Entry 8X8I (X-ray diffraction, 2.54 A resolution); this record covers chains A and C of the 4 polymer chains in the assembly.

# Chain A (and C)
Protein: Malonyl-[acyl-carrier protein] O-methyltransferase
Source organism: Acinetobacter baumannii
Notes: chain C of this document is another copy of the same molecule, construct and numbering; everything in this record applies to it too
UniProtKB: A0A1E3M3A7 (A0A1E3M3A7_ACIBA); residues 1-249 here = UniProt positions 1-249
Amino-acid sequence (249 residues; row label = number of the first residue in the row):
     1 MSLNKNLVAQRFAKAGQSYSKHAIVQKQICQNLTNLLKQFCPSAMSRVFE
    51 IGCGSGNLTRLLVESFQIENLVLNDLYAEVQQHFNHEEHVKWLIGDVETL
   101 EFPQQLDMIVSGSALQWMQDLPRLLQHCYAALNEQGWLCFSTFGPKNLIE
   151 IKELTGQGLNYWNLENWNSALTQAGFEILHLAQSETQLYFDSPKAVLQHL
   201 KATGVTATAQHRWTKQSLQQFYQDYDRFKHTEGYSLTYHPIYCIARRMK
Unresolved in the structure: 1, 207-212, 249 (chain C: 1-2, 86-89, 206-214, 249)
Small-molecule neighbours: S-adenosylmethionine (SAM): Gln26, Cys30, Glu50, Gly52, Cys53, Gly54, Ser55, Gly56, Asn57, Asn74, Asp75, Leu76, Tyr77, Gly95, Asp96, Val97, Gly112, Ser113, Ala114, Trp117, Met118
Reported in the primary citation:
  - binding site for S-adenosylmethionine: Glu50, Gly52, Cys53, Leu58, Asp75, Leu76, Asp96, Trp117
  - contacts within the chain: Glu50-Thr59 (hydrogen bond), Ser55-Arg60 (hydrogen bond), Gly56-Arg60 (hydrogen bond)
  - mutagenesis - Y19A, Q26A/Q116A, E50A, R60A, D75A, W117A, K194A/K201A/R212A/K215A: abolished catalytic activity
  - self-association interface (contacts with another copy of this molecule): Val8 to Ser20
  - mutagenesis - Y19A, R60A, K194A/K201A/R212A/K215A: abolished growth
  - mutagenesis - Q26A, K27A, Q116A, K194A, K194A/K201A/R212A, K201A, K201A/R212A, R212A, K215A: unchanged growth
  - binding site for S-adenosylmethionine: Gln26 (proposed by the authors, not directly observed)

# How chain A and chain C interact
Contacting residue pairs (18):
  Arg47(A) - Glu101(C)  salt bridge
  Val72(A) - Glu101(C)
  His86(A) - Thr99(C)
  Lys91(A) - Glu98(C)  hydrogen bond (side chain-backbone)
  Lys91(A) - Thr99(C)
  Lys91(A) - Leu100(C)
  Lys91(A) - Glu101(C)
  Lys91(A) - His127(C)
  Trp92(A) - Thr99(C)  hydrogen bond (backbone-backbone)
  Trp92(A) - Leu100(C)
  Trp92(A) - Glu101(C)  hydrogen bond (backbone-backbone)
  Leu93(A) - Glu101(C)
  Glu101(A) - Arg47(C)  salt bridge
  Glu101(A) - Lys91(C)  salt bridge
  Glu101(A) - Pro103(C)
  Pro103(A) - Glu101(C)
  Gln104(A) - Gln104(C)
  Gln104(A) - Gln105(C)  hydrogen bond
Interface residues without a listed pair, chain A (12 interface residues in all): Gln81, Val90, Leu100
Interface residues without a listed pair, chain C (13 interface residues in all): Val72, Trp92, Leu93

# Summary
12 residues of chain A and 13 residues of chain C are in contact, with 4 hydrogen bonds and 3 salt bridges.
Among the polar pairs are Arg47(A)-Glu101(C), Glu101(A)-Lys91(C) and Lys91(A)-Glu98(C). From the paper: a
binding site for S-adenosylmethionine at Glu50(A), Gly52(A) and Cys53(A) among others; Y19A, Q26A/Q116A and
E50A of chain A, among others, abolish catalytic activity; 16 substitutions were tested in all.
Chain A and chain C are both Malonyl-[acyl-carrier protein] O-methyltransferase (Acinetobacter baumannii); the
structure, The structure of AbBioc in complex with SAM cofactor, was determined by X-ray diffraction.
